PDB entry 3UT9 | X-ray diffraction, 2.20 A resolution | chains A and I of the 10 polymer chains in the assembly

Chain A:
Name: Histone H3.2
Source organism: Xenopus laevis
UniProtKB: P84233 (H32_XENLA); residues 1-135 here correspond to UniProt positions 2-136 (UniProt number = residue number + 1)
Sequence (135 residues; numbered 1 to 135; the number before each row is that of its first residue):
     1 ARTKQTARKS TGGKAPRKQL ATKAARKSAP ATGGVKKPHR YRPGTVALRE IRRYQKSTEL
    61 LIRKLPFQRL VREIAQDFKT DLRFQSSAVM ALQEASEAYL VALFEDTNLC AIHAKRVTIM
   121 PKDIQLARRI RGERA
Disordered / not traced: 1-37
Swiss-Prot annotation at these positions:
  - modified residue: Arg2 (Asymmetric dimethylarginine), Thr3 (Phosphothreonine), Lys4 (Allysine), Gln5 (5-glutamyl dopamine), Thr6 (Phosphothreonine), Arg8 (Citrulline), Lys9 (N6,N6,N6-trimethyllysine), Ser10 (ADP-ribosylserine), Thr11 (Phosphothreonine), Lys14 (N6-(2-hydroxyisobutyryl)lysine), Arg17 (Asymmetric dimethylarginine), Lys18 (N6-(2-hydroxyisobutyryl)lysine), Lys23 (N6-(2-hydroxyisobutyryl)lysine), Arg26 (Citrulline), Lys27 (N6,N6,N6-trimethyllysine), Ser28 (ADP-ribosylserine), Lys36 (N6,N6,N6-trimethyllysine), Lys37 (N6-methyllysine), Tyr41 (Phosphotyrosine), Lys56 (N6,N6,N6-trimethyllysine) and 8 more in UniProt
  - lipidation: Cys110 (S-palmitoyl cysteine)

Chain I:
Molecule: 145-nt DNA strand
Sequence (145 nucleotides; row label = number of the first residue in the row; numbers below 1 keep their minus sign (DA-72 is residue -72)):
   -72 ATCACAATCC CGGTGCCGAG GCCGCTCAAT TGGTCGTAGA CAGCTCTAGC ACCGCTTAAA
   -12 CGCACGTACG GAATCCGTAC GTGCGTTTAA GCGGTGCTAG AGCTGTCTAC GACCAATTGA
    48 GCGGCCTCGG CACCGGGATT GTGAT
Bound ions: Mn2+ site 1 near DG-61 (its only coordinating residue here); Mn2+ site 2 near DG-53 (its only coordinating residue here); Mn2+ site 3 near DG-34 (its only coordinating residue here); K+: DT-26, DA-25; Mn2+ site 4 near DG-3 (its only coordinating residue here); Mn2+ site 5 near DG27 (its only coordinating residue here); Mn2+ site 6 near DG38 (its only coordinating residue here); Mn2+ site 7 near DG50 (its only coordinating residue here); Mn2+ site 8 near DG63 (its only coordinating residue here)

Chain A / chain I interface:
Contacting residue pairs - 24 pairs, chain A then chain I:
  Arg40(A) - DC-8(I)  base contact
  Arg40(A) - DG70(I)  sugar contact
  Tyr41(A) - DT69(I)  phosphate contact
  Tyr41(A) - DG70(I)  phosphate contact
  Arg42(A) - DA-5(I)  salt bridge to the phosphate
  Arg42(A) - DG70(I)  hydrogen bond to the phosphate
  Pro43(A) - DA-5(I)  sugar contact
  Thr45(A) - DT69(I)  phosphate contact
  Thr45(A) - DG70(I)  hydrogen bond to the phosphate
  Arg63(A) - DA-14(I)  phosphate contact
  Arg63(A) - DA-13(I)  salt bridge to the phosphate
  Arg72(A) - DC-23(I)  salt bridge to the phosphate
  Arg83(A) - DG-24(I)  phosphate contact
  Arg83(A) - DC-23(I)  phosphate contact
  Phe84(A) - DG-24(I)  phosphate contact
  Phe84(A) - DC-23(I)  hydrogen bond to the phosphate
  Gln85(A) - DG-24(I)  phosphate contact
  Ser86(A) - DG-24(I)  hydrogen bond to the phosphate
  Arg116(A) - DG-3(I)  phosphate contact
  Arg116(A) - DG-2(I)  phosphate contact
  Val117(A) - DG-3(I)  hydrogen bond to the phosphate
  Thr118(A) - DC-4(I)  phosphate contact
  Thr118(A) - DG-3(I)  hydrogen bond to the phosphate
  Met120(A) - DG-3(I)  phosphate contact
Also at the interface, not in a pair above, chain A (18 interface residues in all): His39, Leu82, Lys115
Also at the interface, not in a pair above, chain I (15 interface residues in all): DA-9, DG-7, DT-6, DA71

Overview:
18 residues of chain A and 15 residues of chain I are in contact; the contacts include 6 hydrogen bonds and 3
salt bridges. Polar contacts include Arg42(A)-DG70(I), Thr45(A)-DG70(I) and Phe84(A)-DC-23(I). DT-26(I) and
DA-25(I) coordinate K+.
Here chain A is Histone H3.2 (Xenopus laevis) and chain I is a 145-nt DNA strand. Entry 3UT9 (Crystal
Structure of Nucleosome Core Particle Assembled with a Palindromic Widom '601' Derivative (NCP-601L)) was
determined by X-ray diffraction (same publication as 3UTA and 3UTB).
